5VQ9 - chain D; structure by X-ray diffraction, 3.02 A resolution.

# Chain D
Protein: Pachytene checkpoint protein 2 homolog
Organism: Homo sapiens
UniProt: Q15645 (PCH2_HUMAN); numbering as in UniProt (aligned over 1-432)
Chain sequence (432 residues; numbered 1 to 432; the number before each row is that of its first residue):
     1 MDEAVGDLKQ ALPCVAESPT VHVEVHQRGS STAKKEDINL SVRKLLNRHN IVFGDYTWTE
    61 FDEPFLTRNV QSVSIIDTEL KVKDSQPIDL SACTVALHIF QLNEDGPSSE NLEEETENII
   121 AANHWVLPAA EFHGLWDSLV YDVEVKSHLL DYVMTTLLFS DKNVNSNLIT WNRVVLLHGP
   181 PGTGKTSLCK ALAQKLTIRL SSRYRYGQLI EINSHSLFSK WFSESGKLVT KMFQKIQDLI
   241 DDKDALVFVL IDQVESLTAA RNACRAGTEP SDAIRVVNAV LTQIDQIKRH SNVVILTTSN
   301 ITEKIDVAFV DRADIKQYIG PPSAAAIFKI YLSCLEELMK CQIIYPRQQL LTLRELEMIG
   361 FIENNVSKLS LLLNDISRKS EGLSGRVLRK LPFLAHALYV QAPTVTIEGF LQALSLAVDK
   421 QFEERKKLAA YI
Not modelled in the structure: 1-18, 52-54, 78-88, 108-118, 217-226, 262-271, 431-432
Differences from the reference sequence: engineered mutation Gln253 (Glu in Q15645)
Swiss-Prot annotation at these positions:
  - binding site (ATP): Gly179 to Thr186
  - modified residue: Met1 (N-acetylmethionine)
  - natural variant: His26 (H26R: In OZEMA9), Arg173 (R173Q: In OZEMA9; uncertain significance), Ile198 (I198V: In OZEMA9; uncertain significance), Val247 (V247M: In OZEMA9; uncertain significance), Glu303 (E303K: In OZEMA9; uncertain significance), Arg354 to Ile432 (deletion: In MVA3)

# Overview
From UniProt: 8 ATP-binding residues.
Chain D is Pachytene checkpoint protein 2 homolog (Homo sapiens); the structure, Structure of human TRIP13,
Apo form, was determined by X-ray diffraction, deposited together with 5VQA.
